4MK7 - chain A; structure by X-ray diffraction, 2.80 A resolution.

Chain A:
Name: RNA-directed RNA polymerase
Organism: Hepatitis C virus
Notes: EC 2.7.7.48
UniProtKB: P26663 (POLG_HCVBK); residues 2-570 here correspond to UniProt positions 2421-2989 (UniProt number = residue number + 2419)
Sequence (570 residues; row label = number of the first residue in the row):
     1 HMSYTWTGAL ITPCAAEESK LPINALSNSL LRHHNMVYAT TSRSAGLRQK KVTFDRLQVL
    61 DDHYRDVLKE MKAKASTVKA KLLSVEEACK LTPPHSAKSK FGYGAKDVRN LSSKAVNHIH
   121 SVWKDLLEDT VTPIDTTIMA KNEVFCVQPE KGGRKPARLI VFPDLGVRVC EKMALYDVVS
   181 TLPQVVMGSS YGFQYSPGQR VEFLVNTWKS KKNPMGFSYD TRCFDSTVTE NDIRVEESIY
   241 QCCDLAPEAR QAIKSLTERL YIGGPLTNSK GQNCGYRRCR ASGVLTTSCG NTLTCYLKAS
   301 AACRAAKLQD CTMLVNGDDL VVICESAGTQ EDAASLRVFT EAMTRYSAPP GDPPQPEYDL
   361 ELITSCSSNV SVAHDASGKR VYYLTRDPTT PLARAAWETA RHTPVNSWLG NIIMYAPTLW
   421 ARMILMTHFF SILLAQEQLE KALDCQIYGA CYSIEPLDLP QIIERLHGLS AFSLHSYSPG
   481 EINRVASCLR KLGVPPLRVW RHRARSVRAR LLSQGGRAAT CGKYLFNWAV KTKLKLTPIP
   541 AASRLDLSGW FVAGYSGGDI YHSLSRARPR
Not modelled in the structure: 149-153, 563-570
Sequence notes: expression tag (1)
Ion coordination: Mg2+ near Thr221 (its only coordinating residue here)
Residues lining bound ligands: 28O (3-(3-tert-butyl-4-methoxyphenyl)pyridin-2(1H)-one): Phe193, Pro197, Arg200, Asn316, Cys366, Ser368, Leu384, Gly410, Asn411, Met414, Tyr415, Gln446, Ile447, Tyr448
Swiss-Prot annotation at these positions:
  - binding site (Mg(2+)): Asp220, Asp318, Asp319
  - modified residue (Phosphoserine): Ser29, Ser42
What the authors report for this chain:
  - binding site for 28O: Pro197, Gln446, Tyr448

Summary:
Ligands of chain A: compound 28O. UniProt lists 3 Mg2+-binding residues. The paper reports a binding site for
28O at Pro197, Gln446 and Tyr448.
Chain A is RNA-directed RNA polymerase (Hepatitis C virus); the structure, Hepatitis C Virus polymerase NS5B
genotype 1b (BK) in complex with inhibitor 2 (3-(3-tert-butyl-4-methoxyphenyl)pyridin-2(1H)-one), was
determined by X-ray diffraction (same publication as 4MK8, 4MK9, 4MKA and 4MKB).
